4G0D - chains A and W; structure by X-ray diffraction, 2.54 A resolution.

Chain A:
Name: Collagenase 3
Source organism: Homo sapiens
Notes: EC 3.4.24.-; fragment: Inactive full form
UniProt: P45452 (MMP13_HUMAN); residues 104-471 here = UniProt positions 104-471
Chain sequence (368 residues; numbered 104 to 471; the number before each row is that of its first residue):
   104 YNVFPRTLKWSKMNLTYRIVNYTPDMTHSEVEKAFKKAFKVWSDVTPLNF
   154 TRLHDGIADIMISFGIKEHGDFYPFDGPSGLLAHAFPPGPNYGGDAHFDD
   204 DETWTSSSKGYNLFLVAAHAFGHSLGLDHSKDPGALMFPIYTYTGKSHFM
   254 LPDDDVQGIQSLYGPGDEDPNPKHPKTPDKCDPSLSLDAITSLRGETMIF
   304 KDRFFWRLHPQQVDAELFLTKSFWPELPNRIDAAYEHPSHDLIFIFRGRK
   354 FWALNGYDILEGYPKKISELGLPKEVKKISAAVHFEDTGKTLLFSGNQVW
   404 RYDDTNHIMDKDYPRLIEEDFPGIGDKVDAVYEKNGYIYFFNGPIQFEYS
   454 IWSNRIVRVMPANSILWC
Sequence notes: engineered mutation A223 (Glu in P45452)
Disulfides: C284-C471
Ion coordination: Ca2+ site 1: D128, D203, E205; Ca2+ site 2: D162, N194, G196, D198; Zn2+ site 1: H172, D174, H187, H200; Ca2+ site 3: D179, G180, S182, L184, D202, E205; Zn2+ site 2: H222, H226, H232; Ca2+ site 4: D291, D335, S383, D432; Ca2+ site 5: I293, A337, A385, V434
Residues lining bound ligands:
  - s-1,2-propanediol (PGO), molecule 1: K140, S209, S210, N215, F217, Y246, T247, G248, K249, S250, F252
  - s-1,2-propanediol (PGO), molecule 2: K170, G180, P181
  - s-1,2-propanediol (PGO), molecule 3: G237, A238, L239, T245, T247, F252, P255, R306, L322
  - s-1,2-propanediol (PGO), molecule 4: T247, H251, F252, M253, P278, R306
  - s-1,2-propanediol (PGO), molecule 5: T280, P281, D282, D285, S287, L288
  - s-1,2-propanediol (PGO), molecule 6: E389, D390, T391, G392, T408
  - s-1,2-propanediol (PGO), molecule 7: Q401, P417, R418, L419
  - s-1,2-propanediol (PGO), molecule 8: N438, G439, W455
  - s-1,2-propanediol (PGO), molecule 9: Y440, S453, W455, S456, R458, V460
Swiss-Prot annotation at these positions:
  - binding site (Ca(2+)): D128, D162, D179, G180, S182, L184, N194, G196, D198, D202, D203, E205, D291, I293, D335, A337, S383, A385, D432, V434
  - binding site (Zn(2+)): H172, D174, H187, H200, H222, H226, H232, M240
  - modified residue: Y366 (Phosphotyrosine)
  - glycosylation (N-linked (GlcNAc...) asparagine): N117, N152
  - natural variant: W207 (W207G: In MDST), H232 (H232N: In MANDP1)
What the authors report for this chain:
  - binding site for Collagenase 3, pro-domain peptide (chain W): L111, Y176, F189, P190, Y195
  - binding site for Collagenase 3, pro-domain peptide: F175
  - conformationally variable residues (side-chain flip): F175
  - mutagenesis - E223A: abolished catalytic activity (citing earlier work)

Chain W:
Name: Collagenase 3, pro-domain peptide
Source organism: Homo sapiens
Notes: fragment: pro-domain fragment
UniProt: P45452 (MMP13_HUMAN); residue numbers follow UniProt; this construct covers 25-50
Chain sequence (26 residues; each row starts with the number of its first residue):
    25 GGDEDDLSEEDLQFAERYLRSYYHPT
Not modelled in the structure: 25-31

Interface between chain A and chain W:
Residue-residue contacts (44; chain A residue first):
  F107(A) with Y42(W); R44(W)
  P108(A) with F38(W); Y42(W)
  R109(A) with D35(W), salt bridge; F38(W)
  L111(A) with F38(W), hydrophobic
  Y176(A) with E40(W), hydrogen bond (side chain-backbone)
  S182(A) with H48(W); T50(W)
  G183(A) with Y46(W); Y47(W); H48(W), hydrogen bond (backbone-backbone)
  L184(A) with S45(W); Y46(W); Y47(W)
  L185(A) with Y46(W), hydrogen bond (backbone-backbone); Y47(W); H48(W)
  A186(A) with S45(W); Y46(W), hydrogen bond (backbone-backbone)
  H187(A) with L43(W); R44(W); S45(W)
  A188(A) with L43(W); R44(W), hydrogen bond (backbone-backbone)
  F189(A) with L43(W), hydrophobic
  P190(A) with A39(W); Y42(W), hydrophobic
  Y195(A) with E40(W)
  Y214(A) with H48(W), hydrogen bond
  V219(A) with Y46(W), hydrophobic
  H222(A) with Y46(W)
  H226(A) with R44(W)
  D231(A) with R44(W), salt bridge
  H232(A) with S45(W), hydrogen bond (side chain-backbone)
  F241(A) with Y46(W)
  P242(A) with Y46(W); Y47(W), hydrogen bond (backbone-backbone)
  I243(A) with Y46(W); Y47(W)
  Y244(A) with Y46(W); Y47(W), hydrogen bond (backbone-backbone); H48(W)
Interface residues without a listed pair, chain A (30 interface residues in all): P181, P191, G196, L239, T245
Interface residues without a listed pair, chain W (13 interface residues in all): P49

Summary:
30 residues of chain A face 13 of chain W across their interface; the contacts include 9 hydrogen bonds and 2
salt bridges. Polar pairs include R109(A)-D35(W), D231(A)-R44(W) and Y176(A)-E40(W). From the paper: a binding
site for Collagenase 3, pro-domain peptide (chain W) at L111(A), Y176(A) and F189(A) among others; E223A of
chain A abolishes catalytic activity.
Chain A is Collagenase 3 and chain W is Collagenase 3, pro-domain peptide, both from Homo sapiens; the
structure, Human collagenase 3 (MMP-13) full form with peptides from pro-domain, was determined by X-ray
diffraction, deposited together with 4FU4 and 4FVL.
